1D4A - chains A and C; structure by X-ray diffraction, 1.70 A resolution.

== Chain A (and C) ==
Name: Quinone reductase
From: Homo sapiens
Notes: EC 1.6.99.2; chain C of this document is another copy of the same molecule, construct and numbering; everything in this record applies to it too
Reference sequence: P15559 (NQO1_HUMAN); residues 1-273 here correspond to UniProt positions 2-274 (UniProt number = residue number + 1)
Amino-acid sequence (273 residues; numbered 1 to 273; the number before each row is that of its first residue):
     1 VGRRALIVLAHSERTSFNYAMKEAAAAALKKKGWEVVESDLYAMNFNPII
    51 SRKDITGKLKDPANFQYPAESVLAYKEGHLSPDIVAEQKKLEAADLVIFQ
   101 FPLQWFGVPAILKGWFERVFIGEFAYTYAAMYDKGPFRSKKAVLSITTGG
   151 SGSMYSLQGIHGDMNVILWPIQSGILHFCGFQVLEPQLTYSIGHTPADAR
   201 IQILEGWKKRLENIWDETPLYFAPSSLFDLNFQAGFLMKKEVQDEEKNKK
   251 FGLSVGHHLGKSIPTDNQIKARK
Residues lining bound ligands:
  - FAD (flavin-adenine dinucleotide), molecule 1: H11, T15, S16, F17, N18, A20, P102, L103, Q104, W105, F106, T147, T148, G149, G150, Y155, I192, R200, I201, L204
  - FAD, molecule 2: I50, N64, Q66, Y67, P68, E117
UniProt features mapped onto this chain:
  - binding site (FAD): H11, F17, N18, Q66, L103 to F106, T147 to G150, Y155, R200
  - binding site (substrate): A125 to T127
  - modified residue: S81 (Phosphoserine)
  - cross-link (Glycyl lysine isopeptide (Lys-Gly)): K249 (interchain with G-Cter in SUMO2), K250 (interchain with G-Cter in SUMO2)
What the authors report for this chain:
  - binding site for flavin-adenine dinucleotide: P68, L103, Q104, W105, E117, F120
  - self-association interface (contacts with another copy of this molecule); pairs are residue here / residue on that copy: Y132-H161 (hydrogen bond)
  - conformationally variable residues (loop rearrangement, side-chain flip): Y128, F232 to F236

== Interface between chain A and chain C ==
Residue-residue contacts - 122 pairs, chain A then chain C:
  E13(A) with R52(C), salt bridge; F65(C)
  R14(A) with R52(C); A63(C)
  T15(A) with A63(C); N64(C), hydrogen bond
  Y42(A) with I49(C), hydrophobic; I50(C), hydrogen bond (side chain-backbone)
  P48(A) with A110(C)
  I49(A) with Y42(C), hydrophobic; P48(C)
  I50(A) with Y42(C), hydrogen bond (backbone-side chain)
  R52(A) with E13(C), salt bridge
  A63(A) with T15(C)
  F65(A) with E13(C)
  Q104(A) with I50(C); K113(C), hydrogen bond (backbone-side chain); E117(C), hydrogen bond
  W105(A) with K113(C); F116(C); E117(C); F120(C); Y126(C), hydrophobic; G174(C); I175(C), hydrophobic; F178(C), hydrophobic; C179(C), hydrophobic
  F106(A) with Y132(C); P170(C); G174(C)
  G107(A) with K113(C)
  V108(A) with K113(C), hydrogen bond (backbone-side chain); E117(C)
  P109(A) with E117(C)
  A110(A) with P48(C); A110(C); G114(C); E117(C), hydrogen bond (backbone-side chain)
  K113(A) with Q104(C), hydrogen bond (side chain-backbone); W105(C); V108(C), hydrogen bond (side chain-backbone)
  G114(A) with A110(C)
  F116(A) with W105(C)
  E117(A) with Q104(C), hydrogen bond; W105(C); V108(C); P109(C); A110(C), hydrogen bond (side chain-backbone)
  F120(A) with W105(C)
  Y126(A) with W105(C), hydrophobic
  M131(A) with I160(C), hydrophobic
  Y132(A) with F106(C); I160(C); H161(C), hydrogen bond
  S153(A) with G235(C), hydrogen bond (side chain-backbone); L237(C)
  M154(A) with G235(C); F236(C), hydrophobic
  S156(A) with L237(C)
  L157(A) with H257(C); H258(C); L259(C); G260(C)
  Q158(A) with F228(C); F236(C); L237(C); M238(C), hydrogen bond (backbone-backbone)
  G159(A) with F228(C); F236(C); H257(C), hydrogen bond (backbone-side chain)
  I160(A) with Y132(C); F228(C), hydrophobic; F236(C), hydrogen bond (backbone-backbone); H257(C), hydrogen bond (backbone-side chain)
  H161(A) with Y132(C); W169(C)
  G162(A) with G256(C); H257(C)
  D163(A) with G256(C), hydrogen bond (backbone-backbone); H258(C), salt bridge
  V166(A) with W169(C); V255(C), hydrophobic
  W169(A) with H161(C); V166(C)
  P170(A) with F106(C)
  G174(A) with W105(C); F106(C)
  I175(A) with W105(C), hydrophobic
  F178(A) with W105(C), hydrophobic; H161(C)
  C179(A) with W105(C), hydrophobic
  F228(A) with Q158(C); G159(C); I160(C), hydrophobic
  L230(A) with I160(C), hydrophobic
  G235(A) with S153(C), hydrogen bond (backbone-side chain); M154(C)
  F236(A) with M154(C), hydrophobic; G159(C); I160(C), hydrogen bond (backbone-backbone)
  L237(A) with S153(C); S156(C); Q158(C); G159(C)
  M238(A) with Q158(C), hydrogen bond (backbone-backbone)
  Q243(A) with Q158(C)
  V255(A) with V166(C), hydrophobic
  G256(A) with G162(C); D163(C), hydrogen bond (backbone-backbone)
  H257(A) with G159(C), hydrogen bond (side chain-backbone); I160(C); G162(C)
  H258(A) with L157(C); D163(C), salt bridge; I263(C)
  L259(A) with L157(C)
  G260(A) with S262(C), hydrogen bond (backbone-side chain)
  K261(A) with K261(C); S262(C)
  S262(A) with G260(C), hydrogen bond (side chain-backbone); K261(C)
  I263(A) with I263(C), hydrophobic
Interface residues without a listed pair, chain A (63 interface residues in all): F46, N64, Y128, I167, S225
Interface residues without a listed pair, chain C (62 interface residues in all): F46, G107, Y128, M131, G150, I167, L230, Q243
From the paper, about this interface:
  - specific contacts: Y132(A)-H161(C) (hydrogen bond)

== Summary ==
63 residues of chain A and 62 residues of chain C are in contact, with 25 hydrogen bonds and 4 salt bridges.
Polar pairs include E13(A)-R52(C), D163(A)-H258(C) and T15(A)-N64(C). The paper describes a hydrogen bond
between Y132(A) and H161(C). The paper reports a binding site for flavin-adenine dinucleotide at P68(A),
L103(A) and Q104(A) among others; conformational variability at Y128(A) and F232(A).
Both chains are Quinone reductase (Homo sapiens). Entry 1D4A (Crystal structure of human nad[p]h-quinone
oxidoreductase at 1.7 A resolution) was determined by X-ray diffraction together with 1DXO and 1DXQ from the
same study.
